Entry 3J27 (electron microscopy, 3.60 A resolution); this record covers chains D and E of the 6 polymer chains in the assembly.

== Chain D ==
Protein: Small envelope protein M
Organism: Dengue virus 2
UniProt: P14340 (POLG_DEN2N); residues 1-75 here correspond to UniProt positions 206-280 (UniProt number = residue number + 205)
Amino-acid sequence (75 residues; row label = number of the first residue in the row):
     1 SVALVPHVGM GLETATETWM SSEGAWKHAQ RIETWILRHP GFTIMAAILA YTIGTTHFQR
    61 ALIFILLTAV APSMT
Disordered / not traced: 73-75
Swiss-Prot annotation at these positions:
  - site: Thr-75 (Cleavage)

== Chain E ==
Protein: Envelope protein E
Organism: Dengue virus 2
UniProt: P14340 (POLG_DEN2N); residues 1-495 here correspond to UniProt positions 281-775 (UniProt number = residue number + 280)
Amino-acid sequence (495 residues; row label = number of the first residue in the row):
     1 MRCIGISNRD FVEGVSGGSW VDIVLEHGSC VTTMAKNKPT LDFELIETEA KQPATLRKYC
    61 IEAKLTNTTT DSRCPTQGEP SLNEEQDKRF VCKHSMVDRG WGNGCGLFGK GGIVTCAMFT
   121 CKKNMKGKVV QPENLEYTIV ITPHSGEEHA VGNDTGKHGK EIKITPQSSI TEAELTGYGT
   181 VTMECSPRTG LDFNEMVLLQ MENKAWLVHR QWFLDLPLPW LPGADTQGSN WIQKETLVTF
   241 KNPHAKKQDV VVLGSQEGAM HTALTGATEI QMSSGNLLFT GHLKCRLRMD KLQLKGMSYS
   301 MCTGKFKVVK EIAETQHGTI VIRVQYEGDG SPCKIPFEIM DLEKRHVLGR LITVNPIVTE
   361 KDSPVNIEAE PPFGDSYIII GVEPGQLKLN WFKKGSSIGQ MIETTMRGAK RMAILGDTAW
   421 DFGSLGGVFT SIGKALHQVF GAIYGAAFSG VSWIMKILIG VIITWIGMNS RSTSLSVSLV
   481 LVGVVTLYLG VMVQA
Swiss-Prot annotation at these positions:
  - region: Asp-98 to Gly-111 (Fusion peptide)
  - site: Ala-495 (Cleavage)
  - glycosylation (N-linked (GlcNAc...) asparagine): Asn-67, Asn-153
Covalently attached groups: N-acetylglucosamine (NAG) linked to Asn-67, Asn-153
Reported in the primary citation:
  - post-translational modification sites: Asn-67, Asn-153
  - binding site for N-acetylglucosamine: Asn-67, Asn-153
  - self-association interface (contacts with another copy of this molecule); pairs are residue here / residue on that copy: His-244/His-27

== Chain D / chain E interface ==
Residue-residue contacts - 19 pairs, chain D then chain E:
  Ser-1(D) with Thr-262(E)
  Thr-16(D) with His-244(E)
  Glu-17(D) with Lys-241(E); Asn-242(E), hydrogen bond (side chain-backbone); Pro-243(E)
  Met-20(D) with Leu-253(E), hydrophobic
  Glu-23(D) with Thr-239(E), hydrogen bond
  Arg-38(D) with Asp-215(E), salt bridge
  His-39(D) with Ser-449(E); Gly-450(E), hydrogen bond (side chain-backbone)
  Gly-41(D) with Ala-447(E)
  Phe-42(D) with Met-455(E), hydrophobic
  Met-45(D) with Tyr-444(E), hydrophobic
  Leu-49(D) with Ile-462(E), hydrophobic
  Ile-53(D) with Ile-466(E), hydrophobic
  Val-70(D) with Met-455(E), hydrophobic
  Ala-71(D) with Met-455(E)
  Pro-72(D) with Ser-452(E); Met-455(E)
Interface residues without a listed pair, chain D (19 interface residues in all): Trp-19, Trp-35, Thr-52, Leu-67
Interface residues without a listed pair, chain E (23 interface residues in all): Gln-211, Thr-236, Val-251, Phe-448, Val-451, Ile-459, Ile-463

== Overview ==
Chain D and chain E form an interface of 19 and 23 residues respectively; the contacts include 3 hydrogen
bonds and 1 salt bridge. Polar pairs include Arg-38(D)/Asp-215(E), Glu-17(D)/Asn-242(E) and
Glu-23(D)/Thr-239(E). The paper reports a binding site for N-acetylglucosamine at Asn-67(E) and Asn-153(E);
modification sites Asn-67(E) and Asn-153(E).
Chain D is Small envelope protein M and chain E is Envelope protein E, both from Dengue virus 2; the
structure, CryoEM structure of Dengue virus, was determined by electron microscopy together with 3J2P from the
same study.
